Entry 1HAB (X-ray diffraction, 2.30 A resolution); this record covers chains B and C of the 4 polymer chains in the assembly.

[Chain B]
Protein: Hemoglobin A
Source organism: Homo sapiens
UniProtKB: P68871 (HBB_HUMAN); residue numbers follow UniProt; this construct covers 1-146
Sequence (146 residues; numbered 1 to 146; the number before each row is that of its first residue):
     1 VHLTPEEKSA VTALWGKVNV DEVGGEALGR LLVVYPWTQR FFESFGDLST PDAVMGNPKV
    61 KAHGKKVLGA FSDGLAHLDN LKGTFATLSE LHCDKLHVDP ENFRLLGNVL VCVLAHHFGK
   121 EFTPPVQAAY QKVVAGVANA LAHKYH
Glycans and other covalent adducts: 4-carboxycinnamic acid (CIN) linked to Lys-82
Bound ions: heme Fe: His-92 (together with carbon monoxide)
Residues lining bound ligands:
  - carbon monoxide (CMO): Phe-42, His-63, Val-67, His-92, Leu-106
  - heme (HEM): Leu-31, Thr-38, Phe-41, Phe-42, His-63, Lys-66, Val-67, Ala-70, Phe-71, Phe-85, Leu-91, His-92, Leu-96, Val-98, Asn-102, Phe-103, Leu-106, Leu-141
Curated features (UniProtKB/Swiss-Prot):
  - natural variant: Leu-3 (H3L: In Graz; this construct carries the variant), Glu-7 (E7A: In G-Makassar; E7K: In Hb C; E7Q: In Machida; E7V: In SKCA), Lys-8 (E8K: In G-Siriraj; this construct carries the variant), Val-11 (A11V: In Iraq-Halabja; this construct carries the variant), Gly-16 (W16G: In Randwick; this construct carries the variant), Val-23 (E23V: In D-Granada; this construct carries the variant), Gly-24 (V24G: In Miyashiro; this construct carries the variant), Gly-25 (G25D: In Moscva; G25R: In Riverdale-Bronx; G25V: In Savannah), Leu-32 (L32P: In Yokohama), Val-33 (L33V: In Muscat; this construct carries the variant), Arg-40 (Q40R: In Tianshui; this construct carries the variant), Phe-42 (F42Y: In Mequon; deletion: In Bruxelles), 11 further natural variant entries in UniProt
From the paper describing this entry:
  - binding site for 4-carboxycinnamic acid: Lys-82

[Chain C]
Protein: Hemoglobin A
Source organism: Homo sapiens
UniProtKB: P69905 (HBA_HUMAN); numbering as in UniProt (aligned over 1-141)
Sequence (141 residues; row label = number of the first residue in the row):
     1 VLSPADKTNV KAAWGKVGAH AGEYGAEALE RMFLSFPTTK TYFPHFDLSH GSAQVKGHGK
    61 KVADALTNAV AHVDDMPNAL SALSDLHAHK LRVDPVNFKL LSHCLLVTLA AHLPAEFTPA
   121 VHASLDKFLA SVSTVLTSKY R
Bound ions: heme Fe: His-87 (together with carbon monoxide)
Residues lining bound ligands:
  - carbon monoxide (CMO): Leu-29, Phe-43, His-58, Val-62, His-87
  - heme (HEM): Met-32, Thr-39, Tyr-42, Phe-43, His-45, Phe-46, His-58, Lys-61, Val-62, Ala-65, Leu-66, Leu-83, Leu-86, His-87, Leu-91, Val-93, Asn-97, Phe-98, Leu-101, Val-132, Leu-136
Curated features (UniProtKB/Swiss-Prot):
  - site: Lys-61 (Not glycated)
  - natural variant: Asp-6 (A6D: In J-Toronto; this construct carries the variant), Ala-13 (A13D: In J-Paris 1/J-Aljezur), Glu-27 (A27E: In Shenyang; this construct carries the variant), Lys-61 (K61N: In Zambia; deletion: In Clinic), Asp-64 (A64D: In Pontoise; this construct carries the variant), Asp-75 (D75A: In Lille; D75G: In Chapel Hill; D75N: In G-Pest), Ala-111 (A111D: In Petah Tikva)

[Interface between chain B and chain C]
Residue-residue contacts (16; chain B residue first):
  Val-34(B) with Arg-141(C), hydrogen bond (backbone-side chain)
  Tyr-35(B) with Arg-141(C)
  Pro-36(B) with Tyr-140(C), hydrophobic
  Trp-37(B) with Val-93(C); Asp-94(C); Pro-95(C); Tyr-140(C); Arg-141(C)
  Arg-40(B) with Thr-41(C); Tyr-42(C); Leu-91(C); Arg-92(C)
  His-97(B) with Thr-41(C)
  Asp-99(B) with Asp-94(C); Val-96(C)
  Asn-102(B) with Asp-94(C), hydrogen bond
Also at the interface, not in a pair above, chain B (10 interface residues in all): Gln-39, Tyr-145
Also at the interface, not in a pair above, chain C (11 interface residues in all): Thr-38

[In short]
Chain B and chain C form an interface of 10 and 11 residues respectively; the contacts include 2 hydrogen
bonds. Polar contacts include Val-34(B)/Arg-141(C) and Asn-102(B)/Asp-94(C). Bound to chain B: heme and carbon
monoxide. Chain C binds heme and carbon monoxide. The paper reports a binding site for 4-carboxycinnamic acid
at Lys-82(B).
Here chain B is Hemoglobin A and chain C is Hemoglobin A, both from Homo sapiens. Entry 1HAB (Crosslinked
haemoglobin) was determined by X-ray diffraction (same publication as 1HAC).
